6ML5 - chains A and F of the 3 polymer chains in the assembly; structure by X-ray diffraction, 1.65 A resolution.

Chain A:
Molecule: Zinc finger and BTB domain-containing protein 24
Source organism: Mus musculus
Notes: fragment: zinc fingers 4-8
UniProtKB: Q80X44 (ZBT24_MOUSE); numbering as in UniProt (aligned over 375-519)
Amino-acid sequence (151 residues; numbered 370 to 520; the number before each row is that of its first residue):
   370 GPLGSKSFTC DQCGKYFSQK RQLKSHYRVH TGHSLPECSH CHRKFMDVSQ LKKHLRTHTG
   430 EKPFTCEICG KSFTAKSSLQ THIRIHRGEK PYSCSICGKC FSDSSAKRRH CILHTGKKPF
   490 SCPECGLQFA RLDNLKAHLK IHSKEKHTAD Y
Disordered / not traced: 370-372, 515-520
Differences from the reference sequence: expression tag (370-374, 520)
Curated features (UniProtKB/Swiss-Prot):
  - zinc finger: Phe-377 to His-399 (C2H2-type 4), Pro-405 to His-427 (C2H2-type 5), Phe-433 to His-455 (C2H2-type 6), Tyr-461 to His-483 (C2H2-type 7), Phe-489 to His-511 (C2H2-type 8)
Metal / ion sites: Zn2+ site 1: Cys-379, Cys-382, His-395, His-399; Zn2+ site 2: Cys-407, Cys-410, His-423, His-427; Zn2+ site 3: Cys-435, Cys-438, His-451, His-455; Zn2+ site 4: Cys-463, Cys-466, His-479, His-483; Zn2+ site 5: Cys-491, Cys-494, His-507, His-511
From the paper describing this entry:
  - disease-associated variants - C382Y, C407G: abolished binding to 12-bp ZBTB24 motif
  - mutagenesis - C382Y, C407G: abolished expression in response to CDCA7 level
  - mutagenesis - C382Y, C407G: abolished signaling in response to Cdca7-Luc reporter

Chain F:
Molecule: 20-nt DNA strand
Sequence (20 nucleotides; numbered 1 to 20; the number before each row is that of its first residue):
     1 TAATTCGTCC AGGACCTGCG

How chain A and chain F interact:
Contacting residue pairs (25):
  Gln-391(A) / DA3(F)  hydrogen bond to the phosphate
  Ser-394(A) / DT4(F)  phosphate contact
  Asp-416(A) / DT5(F)  base contact
  Asp-416(A) / DC6(F)  hydrogen bond to the base
  Val-417(A) / DT5(F)  phosphate contact
  Val-417(A) / DC6(F)  phosphate contact
  Ser-418(A) / DC6(F)  base contact
  Gln-419(A) / DC6(F)  base contact
  Gln-419(A) / DG7(F)  hydrogen bond to the base
  Lys-421(A) / DC6(F)  salt bridge to the phosphate
  Lys-422(A) / DT8(F)  hydrogen bond to the base
  Lys-445(A) / DT8(F)  salt bridge to the phosphate
  Ser-446(A) / DC10(F)  hydrogen bond to the base
  Gln-449(A) / DC9(F)  hydrogen bond to the phosphate
  Ser-474(A) / DA11(F)  base contact
  Ser-474(A) / DG12(F)  hydrogen bond to the base
  Ser-474(A) / DG13(F)  base contact
  Arg-477(A) / DC10(F)  sugar contact
  Arg-477(A) / DA11(F)  salt bridge to the phosphate
  Arg-477(A) / DG12(F)  phosphate contact
  Arg-478(A) / DA14(F)  base contact
  Arg-500(A) / DC15(F)  base contact
  Leu-501(A) / DA14(F)  phosphate contact
  Asp-502(A) / DC15(F)  hydrogen bond to the base
  Lys-505(A) / DC15(F)  salt bridge to the phosphate
Interface residues without a listed pair, chain F (15 interface residues in all): DA2, DC16

In short:
The interface between chain A and chain F involves 18 residues on one side and 15 on the other; the contacts
include 8 hydrogen bonds and 4 salt bridges. Polar pairs include Asp-416(A)/DC6(F), Gln-419(A)/DG7(F) and
Lys-422(A)/DT8(F). The paper reports that C382Y and C407G of chain A abolish binding to 12-bp ZBTB24 motif;
C382Y and C407G of chain A abolish expression in response to CDCA7 level.
Chain A is Zinc finger and BTB domain-containing protein 24 (Mus musculus) and chain F is a 20-nt DNA strand;
the structure, ZBTB24 Zinc Fingers 4-8 with 19+1mer DNA Oligonucleotide (Sequence 4), was determined by X-ray
diffraction together with 6ML2, 6ML3, 6ML4, 6ML6 and 6ML7 from the same study.
